5LSK - chains B and D of the 5 polymer chains in the assembly; structure by X-ray diffraction, 3.50 A resolution.

Chain B:
Name: Polyamine-modulated factor 1
Source organism: Homo sapiens
UniProtKB: Q6P1K2 (PMF1_HUMAN); residues 31-205 here = UniProt positions 31-205
Sequence (176 residues; numbered 30 to 205; the number before each row is that of its first residue):
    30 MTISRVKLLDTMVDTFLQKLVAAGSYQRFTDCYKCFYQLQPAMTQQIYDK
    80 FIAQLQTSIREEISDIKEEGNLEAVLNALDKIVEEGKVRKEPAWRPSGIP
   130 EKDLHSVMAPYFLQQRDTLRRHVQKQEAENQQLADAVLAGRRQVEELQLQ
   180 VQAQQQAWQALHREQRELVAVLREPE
Not modelled in the structure: 30, 204-205
Construct notes: initiating methionine (30)

Chain D:
Name: Kinetochore-associated protein DSN1 homolog
Source organism: Homo sapiens
UniProtKB: Q9H410 (DSN1_HUMAN); residue numbers follow UniProt; this construct covers 68-356
Sequence (296 residues; each row starts with the number of its first residue):
    67 MSHQERLQSKSLHLSPQEQSASYQDRRQSWRRASMKETNRRKSLHPIHQG
   117 ITELSRSISVDLAESKRLGCLLLSSFQFSIQKLEPFLRDTKGFSLESFRA
   167 KASSLSEELKHFADGLETDGTLQKCFEDSNGKASDFSLEASVAEMKEYIT
   217 KFSLERQTWDQLLLHYQQEAKEILSRGSTEAKITEVKVEPMTYLGSSQNE
   267 VLNTKPDYQKILQNQSKVFDCMELVMDELQGSVKQLQAFMDESTQCFQKV
   317 SVQLGKRSMQQLDPSPARKLLKLQLQNPPAIHGSGSGSCQHHHHHH
Not modelled in the structure: 67-115, 156-158, 194-202, 246-257, 318-362
Construct notes: initiating methionine (67); expression tag (357-362)
UniProt features mapped onto this chain:
  - modified residue (Phosphoserine): Ser77, Ser81, Ser109, Ser125, Ser331
  - cross-link: Lys253 (Glycyl lysine isopeptide (Lys-Gly) (interchain with G-Cter in SUMO2))
From the paper describing this entry:
  - post-translational modification sites: Ser100, Ser109 (citing earlier work)
  - mutagenesis - R106A/R107A, R106A/R107A/K108A: increased binding to FAMCENP-C1-21

Interface between chain B and chain D:
Pairs across the interface (31; chain B residue first):
  Gly127(B) - Glu221(D)
  Pro129(B) - Glu221(D)
  Pro129(B) - Thr224(D)
  Pro129(B) - Trp225(D)
  Glu130(B) - Leu228(D)
  Leu133(B) - Leu228(D)  hydrophobic
  Met137(B) - Tyr232(D)
  Asn159(B) - Gln264(D)
  Gln160(B) - Gln264(D)
  Ala163(B) - Gln264(D)
  Arg170(B) - Val267(D)  hydrogen bond (side chain-backbone)
  Arg170(B) - Thr270(D)  hydrogen bond (side chain-backbone)
  Arg170(B) - Pro272(D)
  Arg170(B) - Tyr274(D)
  Gln177(B) - Ile277(D)
  Gln177(B) - Gln281(D)  hydrogen bond
  Val180(B) - Gln281(D)
  Gln184(B) - Val284(D)
  Gln184(B) - Cys287(D)
  Trp187(B) - Met288(D)  hydrophobic
  Trp187(B) - Val291(D)
  Gln188(B) - Cys287(D)  hydrogen bond
  Leu190(B) - Leu295(D)  hydrophobic
  His191(B) - Glu294(D)  salt bridge
  Gln194(B) - Glu294(D)
  Gln194(B) - Leu295(D)  hydrogen bond (side chain-backbone)
  Gln194(B) - Ser298(D)  hydrogen bond
  Val198(B) - Gln301(D)
  Leu201(B) - Gln301(D)
  Leu201(B) - Leu302(D)  hydrophobic
  Leu201(B) - Phe305(D)  hydrophobic
Interface residues without a listed pair, chain B (23 interface residues in all): Glu156, Leu167, Arg195, Leu197
Interface residues without a listed pair, chain D (24 interface residues in all): Ser263, Lys271

In short:
23 residues of chain B and 24 residues of chain D are in contact, with 6 hydrogen bonds and 1 salt bridge.
Polar contacts include His191(B)-Glu294(D), Arg170(B)-Val267(D) and Arg170(B)-Thr270(D). The paper reports
that R106A/R107A and R106A/R107A/K108A of chain D increase binding to FAMCENP-C1-21; modification sites
Ser100(D) and Ser109(D).
Here chain B is Polyamine-modulated factor 1 and chain D is Kinetochore-associated protein DSN1 homolog, both
from Homo sapiens. Entry 5LSK (Crystal structure of the human kinetochore MIS12-cenp-C complex) was determined
by X-ray diffraction (same publication as 5LSI and 5LSJ).
